7O73 - chains Q and R of the 30 polymer chains in the assembly; structure by electron microscopy, 3.40 A resolution.

# Chain Q
Molecule: Transcription initiation factor IIF subunit alpha
Organism: Saccharomyces cerevisiae (strain ATCC 204508 / S288c)
UniProtKB: P41895 (T2FA_YEAST); residues 1-735 here = UniProt positions 1-735
Sequence (738 residues; each row starts with the number of its first residue; numbers below 1 keep their minus sign (Gly-2 is residue -2)):
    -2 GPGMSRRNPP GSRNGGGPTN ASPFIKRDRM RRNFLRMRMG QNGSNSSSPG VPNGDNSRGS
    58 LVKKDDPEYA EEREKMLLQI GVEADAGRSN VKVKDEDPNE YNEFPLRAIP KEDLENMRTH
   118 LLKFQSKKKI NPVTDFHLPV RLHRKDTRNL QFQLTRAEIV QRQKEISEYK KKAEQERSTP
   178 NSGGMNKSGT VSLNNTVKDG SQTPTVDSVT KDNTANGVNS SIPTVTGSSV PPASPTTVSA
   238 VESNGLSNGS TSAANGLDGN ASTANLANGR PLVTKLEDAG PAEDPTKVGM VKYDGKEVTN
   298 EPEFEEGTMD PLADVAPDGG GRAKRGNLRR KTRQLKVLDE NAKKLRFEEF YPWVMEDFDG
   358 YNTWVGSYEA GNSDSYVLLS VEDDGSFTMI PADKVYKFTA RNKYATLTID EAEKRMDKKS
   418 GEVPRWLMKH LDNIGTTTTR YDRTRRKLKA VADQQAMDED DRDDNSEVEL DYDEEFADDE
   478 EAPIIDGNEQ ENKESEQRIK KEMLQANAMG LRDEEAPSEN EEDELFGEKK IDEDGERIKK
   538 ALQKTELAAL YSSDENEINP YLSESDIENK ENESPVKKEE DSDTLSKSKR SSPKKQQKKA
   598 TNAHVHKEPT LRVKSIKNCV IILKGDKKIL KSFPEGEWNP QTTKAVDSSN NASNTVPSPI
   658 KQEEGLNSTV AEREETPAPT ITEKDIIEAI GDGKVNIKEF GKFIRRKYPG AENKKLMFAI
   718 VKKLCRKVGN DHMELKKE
Disordered / not traced: -2 to 16, 36-93, 169-324, 452-735
Sequence notes: expression tag (-2 to 0)
UniProt features mapped onto this chain:
  - modified residue: Ser198 (Phosphoserine), Thr200 (Phosphothreonine), Ser515 (Phosphoserine), Ser560 (Phosphoserine), Ser562 (Phosphoserine), Ser571 (Phosphoserine), Ser655 (Phosphoserine)

# Chain R
Molecule: Transcription initiation factor IIF subunit beta
Organism: Saccharomyces cerevisiae (strain ATCC 204508 / S288c)
Notes: EC 3.6.4.12
UniProtKB: P41896 (T2FB_YEAST); numbering as in UniProt (aligned over 1-400)
Sequence (400 residues; numbered 1 to 400; the number before each row is that of its first residue):
     1 MSSGSAGAPA LSNNSTNSVA KEKSGNISGD EYLSQEEEVF DGNDIENNET KVYEESLDLD
    61 LERSNRQVWL VRLPMFLAEK WRDRNNLHGQ ELGKIRINKD GSKITLLLNE NDNDSIPHEY
   121 DLELTKKVVE NEYVFTEQNL KKYQQRKKEL EADPEKQRQA YLKKQEREEE LKKKQQQQKR
   181 RNNRKKFNHR VMTDRDGRDR YIPYVKTIPK KTAIVGTVCH ECQVMPSMND PNYHKIVEQR
   241 RNIVKLNNKE RITTLDETVG VTMSHTGMSM RSDNSNFLKV GREKAKSNIK SIRMPKKEIL
   301 DYLFKLFDEY DYWSLKGLKE RTRQPEAHLK ECLDKVATLV KKGPYAFKYT LRPEYKKLKE
   361 EERKATLGEL ADEQTGSAGD NAQGDAEADL EDEIEMEDVV
Disordered / not traced: 1-37, 145-197, 359-400
UniProt features mapped onto this chain:
  - modified residue (Phosphoserine): Ser28, Ser34, Ser56

# Chain Q / chain R interface
Contacting residue pairs (129; chain Q residue first):
  Asn96(Q) with Lys99(R), hydrogen bond (backbone-side chain)
  Glu97(Q) with Lys99(R), hydrogen bond (backbone-backbone)
  Tyr98(Q) with Arg96(R), hydrogen bond; Ile97(R); Asn98(R); Lys99(R)
  Asn99(Q) with Arg96(R); Ile97(R), hydrogen bond (backbone-backbone); Lys99(R)
  Glu100(Q) with Ile95(R); Arg96(R), salt bridge
  Phe101(Q) with Lys94(R); Ile95(R), hydrogen bond (backbone-backbone)
  Pro102(Q) with Glu91(R)
  Leu103(Q) with Glu91(R); Leu92(R), hydrogen bond (backbone-backbone); Gly93(R), hydrogen bond (backbone-backbone); Ile95(R), hydrophobic
  Arg104(Q) with Gln90(R)
  Ala105(Q) with Leu87(R), hydrophobic; Gly89(R); Gln90(R), hydrogen bond (backbone-backbone); Leu92(R), hydrophobic
  Ile106(Q) with Leu87(R); Gly89(R)
  Lys108(Q) with Arg84(R), hydrogen bond (side chain-backbone); Leu87(R); His88(R)
  Leu111(Q) with Arg84(R)
  Asn113(Q) with Gln138(R)
  Met114(Q) with Thr136(R)
  Arg115(Q) with Thr136(R); Glu137(R), hydrogen bond (backbone-backbone)
  Thr116(Q) with Val134(R); Phe135(R); Thr136(R)
  His117(Q) with Val134(R); Phe135(R), hydrogen bond (backbone-backbone); Glu137(R), salt bridge
  Leu118(Q) with Leu70(R), hydrophobic; Tyr133(R)
  Leu119(Q) with Glu132(R); Tyr133(R), hydrogen bond (backbone-backbone); Phe135(R), hydrophobic
  Lys120(Q) with Asn131(R); Glu132(R)
  Phe121(Q) with Asn131(R), hydrogen bond (backbone-backbone); Tyr133(R), hydrophobic
  Ser123(Q) with Asn131(R), hydrogen bond (backbone-side chain)
  Lys125(Q) with Asn131(R), hydrogen bond (backbone-side chain)
  Lys126(Q) with Glu130(R), salt bridge; Asn131(R)
  Ile127(Q) with Asn131(R), hydrogen bond (backbone-side chain); Tyr133(R), hydrogen bond (backbone-side chain)
  Asn128(Q) with Tyr133(R), hydrogen bond
  Pro129(Q) with Leu61(R); Tyr133(R)
  Val130(Q) with Leu61(R), hydrophobic; Ser64(R)
  Leu135(Q) with Leu61(R), hydrophobic
  Pro136(Q) with Asp58(R)
  Val137(Q) with Asp58(R); Leu59(R), hydrogen bond (backbone-backbone)
  Arg138(Q) with Glu49(R), salt bridge; Leu57(R); Asp58(R), salt bridge
  Leu139(Q) with Phe135(R), hydrophobic; Thr212(R), hydrogen bond (backbone-side chain)
  His140(Q) with Leu57(R), hydrogen bond (side chain-backbone); Ile208(R); Pro209(R); Lys210(R), hydrogen bond (side chain-backbone)
  Arg141(Q) with Thr207(R); Ile208(R), hydrogen bond (backbone-backbone); Lys210(R)
  Lys142(Q) with Val205(R); Thr207(R)
  Asp143(Q) with Val205(R); Lys206(R)
  Phe149(Q) with Arg200(R); Tyr201(R); Ile202(R), hydrogen bond (backbone-backbone)
  Gln150(Q) with Val205(R)
  Leu151(Q) with Asn43(R); Ile45(R), hydrophobic; Tyr201(R), hydrophobic
  Arg153(Q) with Glu49(R), salt bridge
  Ile156(Q) with Asn43(R); Asp44(R)
  Arg159(Q) with Ile45(R); Tyr201(R), hydrogen bond
  Gln160(Q) with Asp44(R), hydrogen bond (side chain-backbone); Ile45(R); Asn47(R), hydrogen bond
  Tyr348(Q) with Ile208(R), hydrophobic
  Trp350(Q) with Phe135(R), hydrophobic; Glu137(R); Thr212(R)
  Met352(Q) with Leu59(R), hydrophobic
  Asn369(Q) with Arg72(R), hydrogen bond
  Asp371(Q) with Arg82(R), hydrogen bond (backbone-side chain)
  Ser372(Q) with Arg72(R), hydrogen bond; Leu73(R)
  Tyr373(Q) with Leu70(R), hydrophobic; Val71(R); Arg72(R), hydrogen bond; Arg82(R), hydrogen bond (backbone-side chain)
  Val374(Q) with Val71(R), hydrogen bond (backbone-backbone); Leu73(R), hydrophobic; Arg82(R)
  Leu375(Q) with Trp69(R); Leu70(R), hydrophobic; Val134(R), hydrophobic
  Leu376(Q) with Val68(R); Trp69(R), hydrogen bond (backbone-backbone); Val71(R), hydrophobic
  Val378(Q) with Arg66(R), hydrogen bond (backbone-side chain); Gln67(R)
  Glu379(Q) with Arg66(R), salt bridge
  Phe384(Q) with Ile95(R), hydrophobic
  Met386(Q) with Trp81(R), hydrophobic
  Ala389(Q) with Arg82(R), hydrogen bond (backbone-side chain)
  Asp390(Q) with Arg84(R), salt bridge
  Tyr393(Q) with Phe135(R), hydrophobic
  Gly432(Q) with Arg198(R), hydrogen bond (backbone-side chain)
  Arg440(Q) with Asp199(R), hydrogen bond (side chain-backbone); Arg200(R)
  Arg443(Q) with Arg198(R); Asp199(R), salt bridge
Also at the interface, not in a pair above, chain Q (73 interface residues in all): Pro107, Ser370, Ser377, Asp380, Pro388, Thr433, Thr435, Lys444
Also at the interface, not in a pair above, chain R (57 interface residues in all): Leu106, Val215

# Overview
The interface between chain Q and chain R involves 73 residues on one side and 57 on the other; the contacts
include 38 hydrogen bonds and 9 salt bridges. Polar contacts include Glu100(Q)-Arg96(R), His117(Q)-Glu137(R)
and Lys126(Q)-Glu130(R).
Chain Q is Transcription initiation factor IIF subunit alpha and chain R is Transcription initiation factor
IIF subunit beta, both from Saccharomyces cerevisiae (strain ATCC 204508 / S288c); the structure, Yeast RNA
polymerase II transcription pre-initiation complex with closed distorted promoter DNA, was determined by
electron microscopy (same publication as 7O4I, 7O4J, 7O4K, 7O4L, 7O72 and 7O75).
